Entry 7L8U (electron microscopy, 4.50 A resolution (low resolution: residue-level contacts below are approximate; hydrogen-bond / salt-bridge calls are withheld)); this record covers chains C and E of the 8 polymer chains in the assembly.

[Chain C]
Name: BG505 SOSIP.v5.2 N241/N289 - gp120
Source organism: Human immunodeficiency virus 1
Chain sequence (503 residues; each row starts with the number of its first residue; note: 13 numbers in that range are skipped by the numbering (no residue carries them; nothing is unmodelled there); a row labelled like 185A-185J holds insertion residues (185A, then the next letters in order); numbers below 1 keep their minus sign (Met-1 is residue -1)):
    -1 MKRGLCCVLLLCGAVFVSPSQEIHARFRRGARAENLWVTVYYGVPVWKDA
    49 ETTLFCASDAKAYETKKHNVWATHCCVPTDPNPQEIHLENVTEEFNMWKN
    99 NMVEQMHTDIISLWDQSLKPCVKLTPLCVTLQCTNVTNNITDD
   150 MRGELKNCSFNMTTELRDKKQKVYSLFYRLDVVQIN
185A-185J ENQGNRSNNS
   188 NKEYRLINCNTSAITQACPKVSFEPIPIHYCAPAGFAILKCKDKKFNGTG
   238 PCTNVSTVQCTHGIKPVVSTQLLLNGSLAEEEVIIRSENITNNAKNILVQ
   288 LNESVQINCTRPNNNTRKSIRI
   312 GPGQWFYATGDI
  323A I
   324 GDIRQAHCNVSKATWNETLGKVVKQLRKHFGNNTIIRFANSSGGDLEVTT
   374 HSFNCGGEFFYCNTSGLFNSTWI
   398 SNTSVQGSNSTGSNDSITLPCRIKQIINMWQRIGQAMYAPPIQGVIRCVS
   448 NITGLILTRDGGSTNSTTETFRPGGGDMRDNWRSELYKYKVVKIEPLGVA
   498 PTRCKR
Not modelled in the structure: -1 to 33, 59-65, 185A-185J, 398-413, 458-461, 503
Cystine bridges: Cys54-Cys73, Cys119-Cys205, Cys126-Cys196, Cys131-Cys157, Cys228-Cys239, Cys296-Cys331, Cys378-Cys445, Cys385-Cys418
Glycans and other covalent adducts: N-acetylglucosamine (NAG) linked to Asn88, Asn133, Asn156, Asn160, Asn197, Asn234, Asn241, Asn262, Asn276, Asn289, Asn295, Asn301, Asn332, Asn339, Asn355, Asn386, Asn392, Asn448

[Chain E]
Name: BG505 SOSIP.v5.2 N241/N289 - gp120
Source organism: Human immunodeficiency virus 1
Chain sequence (503 residues; row label = number of the first residue in the row; note: 14 numbers in that range are skipped by the numbering (no residue carries them; nothing is unmodelled there); a row labelled like 185A-185K holds insertion residues (185A, then the next letters in order); numbers below 1 keep their minus sign (Met-1 is residue -1)):
    -1 MKRGLCCVLLLCGAVFVSPSQEIHARFRRGARAENLWVTVYYGVPVWKDA
    49 ETTLFCASDAKAYETKKHNVWATHCCVPTDPNPQEIHLENVTEEFNMWKN
    99 NMVEQMHTDIISLWDQSLKPCVKLTPLCVTLQCTNVTNNITDD
   150 MRGELKNCSFNMTTELRDKKQKVYSLFYRLDVVQIN
185A-185K ENQGNRSNNSN
   189 KEYRLINCNTSAITQACPKVSFEPIPIHYCAPAGFAILKCKDKKFNGTGP
   239 CTNVSTVQCTHGIKPVVSTQLLLNGSLAEEEVIIRSENITNNAKNILVQL
   289 NESVQINCTRPNNNTRKSIRI
   312 GPGQWFYATGDI
  323A I
   324 GDIRQAHCNVSKATWNETLGKVVKQLRKHFGNNTIIRFANSSGGDLEVTT
   374 HSFNCGGEFFYCNTSGLFNSTWI
   398 SNTSVQGSNSTGSNDSITLPCRIKQIINMWQRIGQAMYAPPIQGVIRCVS
   448 NITGLILTRDGGSTNSTTETFRPGGGDMRDNWRSELYKYKVVKIEPLGVA
   498 PTRCKR
Not modelled in the structure: -1 to 32, 59-65, 185A-185K, 398-412, 457-461
Cystine bridges: Cys54-Cys73, Cys119-Cys205, Cys126-Cys196, Cys131-Cys157, Cys218-Cys247, Cys228-Cys239, Cys296-Cys331, Cys378-Cys445, Cys385-Cys418
Glycans and other covalent adducts: N-acetylglucosamine (NAG) linked to Asn88, Asn133, Asn156, Asn160, Asn197, Asn234, Asn241, Asn262, Asn276, Asn289, Asn295, Asn301, Asn332, Asn386, Asn392, Asn448

[How chain C and chain E interact]
Pairs across the interface - 21 pairs, chain C then chain E:
  Thr123(C) - Arg166(E)
  Pro124(C) - Arg166(E)
  Cys126(C) - Glu164(E)
  Cys126(C) - Leu165(E)
  Cys126(C) - Arg166(E)
  Val127(C) - Asp167(E)
  Thr128(C) - Leu165(E)
  Thr128(C) - Asp167(E)
  Thr128(C) - Lys168(E)
  Thr162(C) - Arg166(E)
  Glu190(C) - Lys168(E)
  Arg192(C) - Leu165(E)
  Cys196(C) - Glu164(E)
  Cys196(C) - Leu165(E)
  Cys196(C) - Pro313(E)
  Cys196(C) - Gly314(E)
  Asn197(C) - Arg308(E)
  Thr198(C) - Gly314(E)
  Ser199(C) - Pro313(E)
  Ser199(C) - Gly314(E)
  Ala200(C) - Pro313(E)
Other interface residues (no listed pair), chain E (9 interface residues in all): Gly312

[Summary]
13 residues of chain C face 9 of chain E across their interface. N-acetylglucosamine is covalently linked to
Asn88(C), Asn133(C), Asn156(C), Asn160(C), Asn197(C) and Asn234(C) and 12 more. Covalently linked
N-acetylglucosamine: at Asn88(E), Asn133(E), Asn156(E), Asn160(E), Asn197(E) and Asn234(E) and 10 more.
Chain C and chain E are both BG505 SOSIP.v5.2 N241/N289 - gp120 (Human immunodeficiency virus 1); the
structure, BG505 SOSIP.v5.2 N241/N289 in complex with the polyclonal Fab pAbC-2 from animal Rh.33311 (Wk26
time point), was determined by electron microscopy together with 7L7T, 7L7U, 7L85, 7L86, 7L87, 7L88 and 15
further entries from the same study.
